PDB entry 4LWP | X-ray diffraction, 2.35 A resolution | chains B and A

Chain B (and A):
Protein: Arginine N-methyltransferase, putative
Organism: Trypanosoma brucei brucei
Notes: chain A of this document is another copy of the same molecule, construct and numbering; everything in this record applies to it too
UniProt: Q57U70 (Q57U70_TRYB2); numbering as in UniProt (aligned over 1-368)
Sequence (368 residues; numbered 1 to 368; the number before each row is that of its first residue):
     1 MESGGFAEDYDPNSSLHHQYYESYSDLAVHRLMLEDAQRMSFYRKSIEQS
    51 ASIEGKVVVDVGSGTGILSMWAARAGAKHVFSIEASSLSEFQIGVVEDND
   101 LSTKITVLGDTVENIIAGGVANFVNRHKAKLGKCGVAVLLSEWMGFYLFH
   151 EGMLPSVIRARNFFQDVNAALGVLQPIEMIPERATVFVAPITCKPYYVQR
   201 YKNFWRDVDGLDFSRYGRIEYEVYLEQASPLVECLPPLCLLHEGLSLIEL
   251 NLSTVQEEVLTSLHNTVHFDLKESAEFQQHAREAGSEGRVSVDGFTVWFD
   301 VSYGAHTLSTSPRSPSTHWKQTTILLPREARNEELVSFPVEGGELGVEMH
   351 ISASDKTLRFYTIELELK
Unresolved in the structure: 1-24, 228-229 (chain A: 1-25, 228-229)
Ligand contacts: S-adenosylhomocysteine (SAH): His30, Met33, Arg39, Asp60, Gly62, Ser63, Gly64, Ile67, Leu68, Ile83, Glu84, Ala85, Ser86, Asp110, Thr111, Val112, Glu113, Glu142, Met153, Ser156
What the authors report for this chain:
  - binding site for S-adenosylhomocysteine: His30, Met33, Arg39, Asp60, Ser63, Thr65, Leu68, Glu84, Ala85, Val112, Glu113, Met153, Ser156
  - conformationally variable residues (side-chain flip): Asp36, Arg39, Glu142, His318
  - contacts within the chain: Met33-Arg39 (backbone contact), Arg39-Glu142 (hydrogen bond), Thr106-Lys130 (hydrogen bond), Glu142-Met144 (backbone contact), Asp36-His318 (hydrogen bond)
  - self-association interface (contacts with another copy of this molecule); pairs are residue here / residue on that copy: Arg31-Glu220, Thr65-Tyr216 (hydrogen bond), Trp71-Asp209 (hydrogen bond), Arg74-Asp209 (hydrogen bond), Asp98-Arg215 (hydrogen bond), Asn99-Asp212 (hydrogen bond), Leu27, Arg31, Leu34, Ile67, Met70, Leu88, Val95, Phe204, Trp205, Val208, Phe213, Tyr216

Chain B / chain A interface:
Contacting residue pairs (70; chain B residue first):
  Ser25(B) with Val223(A)
  Leu27(B) with Trp205(A); Tyr216(A); Ile219(A), hydrophobic; Glu220(A)
  Ala28(B) with Glu220(A)
  Arg31(B) with Arg200(A), hydrogen bond (side chain-backbone); Tyr201(A); Phe204(A); Trp205(A); Glu220(A), salt bridge
  Leu34(B) with Phe204(A), hydrophobic; Trp205(A), hydrophobic
  Glu35(B) with Phe204(A)
  Met40(B) with Val208(A), hydrophobic
  Arg44(B) with Asp209(A)
  Thr65(B) with Phe213(A); Tyr216(A), hydrogen bond (backbone-side chain)
  Ile67(B) with Leu211(A), hydrophobic
  Met70(B) with Leu211(A), hydrophobic; Phe213(A), hydrophobic
  Trp71(B) with Asp209(A), hydrogen bond
  Leu88(B) with Tyr216(A), hydrophobic
  Phe91(B) with Arg215(A); Tyr216(A), hydrophobic
  Gln92(B) with Tyr216(A)
  Gly94(B) with Arg215(A)
  Val95(B) with Asp212(A); Phe213(A), hydrophobic; Arg215(A); Tyr216(A)
  Asp98(B) with Arg215(A), salt bridge
  Asn99(B) with Leu211(A); Asp212(A), hydrogen bond (side chain-backbone)
  Arg200(B) with Arg31(A), hydrogen bond (backbone-side chain)
  Tyr201(B) with Arg31(A)
  Phe204(B) with Arg31(A); Leu34(A), hydrophobic; Glu35(A)
  Trp205(B) with Leu27(A); Arg31(A); Leu34(A), hydrophobic
  Asp209(B) with Arg44(A); Trp71(A), hydrogen bond; Arg74(A), hydrogen bond (backbone-side chain)
  Gly210(B) with Arg74(A)
  Leu211(B) with Ile67(A), hydrophobic; Met70(A), hydrophobic; Arg74(A); Asn99(A)
  Asp212(B) with Val95(A); Asn99(A), hydrogen bond (backbone-side chain)
  Phe213(B) with Thr65(A); Ile67(A), hydrophobic; Met70(A), hydrophobic; Val95(A), hydrophobic
  Arg215(B) with Phe91(A); Gly94(A); Val95(A); Asp98(A), salt bridge
  Tyr216(B) with Leu27(A); Thr65(A), hydrogen bond (side chain-backbone); Leu88(A), hydrophobic; Gln92(A); Val95(A)
  Ile219(B) with Leu27(A), hydrophobic; Phe91(A), hydrophobic
  Glu220(B) with Leu27(A); Ala28(A); Arg31(A), salt bridge
Other interface residues (no listed pair), chain B (34 interface residues in all): Gly64, Val208
Other interface residues (no listed pair), chain A (35 interface residues in all): Met40, Gly64, Gly210

In short:
34 residues of chain B face 35 of chain A across their interface, with 9 hydrogen bonds and 4 salt bridges.
Polar pairs include Arg31(B)-Glu220(A), Asp98(B)-Arg215(A) and Arg31(B)-Arg200(A). Ligands of chain B:
S-adenosylhomocysteine. The paper reports a binding site for S-adenosylhomocysteine at His30(B), Met33(B) and
Arg39(B) among others; conformational variability at Asp36(B), Arg39(B) and Glu142(B) among others.
Both chains are Arginine N-methyltransferase, putative (Trypanosoma brucei brucei). Entry 4LWP (Crystal
structure of PRMT6-SAH) was determined by X-ray diffraction (same publication as 4LWO).
